5A78 - chains A and B of the 4 polymer chains in the assembly; structure by X-ray diffraction, 2.50 A resolution.

[Chain A (and B)]
Protein: DNA endonuclease I-cvui
From: Chlorella vulgaris
Notes: EC 3.1.-.-; chain B of this document is another copy of the same molecule, construct and numbering; everything in this record applies to it too
UniProtKB: P56347 (DNE1_CHLVU); residues 3-162 here correspond to UniProt positions 2-161 (UniProt number = residue number - 1)
Amino-acid sequence (172 residues; each row starts with the number of its first residue):
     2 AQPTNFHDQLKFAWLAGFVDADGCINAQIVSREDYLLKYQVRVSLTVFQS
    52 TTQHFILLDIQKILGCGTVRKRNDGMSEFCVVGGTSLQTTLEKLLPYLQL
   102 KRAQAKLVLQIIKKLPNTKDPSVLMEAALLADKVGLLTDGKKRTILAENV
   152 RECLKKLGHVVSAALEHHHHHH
Disordered / not traced: 2-5, 163-173 (chain B: 2-5, 164-173)
Differences from the reference sequence: expression tag (2, 163-173); conflict Gln-54 (Arg53 in P56347)
Metal / ion sites: Mg2+ site 1: Ala-22 (shared with Asp-23(B) of chain B; 1 residue of chain D); Mg2+ site 2: Asp-23 (shared with Ala-22(B) of chain B; 1 residue of chain C; 1 residue of chain D)
What the authors report for this chain:
  - binding site for the 24-nt DNA strand: Gln-41
  - binding site for the 24-nt DNA strand: Arg-33, Arg-43
  - catalytic residues: Arg-73, Lys-102 (proposed by the authors, not directly observed)

[Chain A / chain B interface]
Pairs across the interface (40; chain A residue first):
  Phe-7(A) / Phe-7(B)
  Phe-7(A) / Gln-10(B)
  Phe-7(A) / Leu-11(B)  hydrophobic
  Gln-10(A) / Leu-11(B)
  Leu-11(A) / Gln-10(B)
  Leu-11(A) / Leu-11(B)  hydrophobic
  Leu-11(A) / Ala-14(B)
  Ala-14(A) / Leu-11(B)
  Ala-14(A) / Trp-15(B)
  Trp-15(A) / Ala-14(B)
  Trp-15(A) / Ala-17(B)
  Trp-15(A) / Gly-18(B)
  Trp-15(A) / Asp-21(B)  hydrogen bond
  Trp-15(A) / Tyr-98(B)
  Ala-17(A) / Trp-15(B)
  Gly-18(A) / Trp-15(B)
  Gly-18(A) / Gly-18(B)
  Gly-18(A) / Phe-19(B)
  Phe-19(A) / Gly-18(B)
  Phe-19(A) / Asp-21(B)
  Phe-19(A) / Ala-22(B)  hydrophobic
  Phe-19(A) / Leu-101(B)  hydrophobic
  Asp-21(A) / Trp-15(B)  hydrogen bond
  Asp-21(A) / Phe-19(B)
  Ala-22(A) / Phe-19(B)
  Ala-22(A) / Ala-22(B)  hydrophobic
  Ala-22(A) / Asp-23(B)
  Asp-23(A) / Ala-22(B)
  Asp-23(A) / Asp-23(B)
  Gln-50(A) / Leu-101(B)
  Gln-54(A) / Leu-101(B)
  Phe-56(A) / Leu-101(B)  hydrophobic
  Ile-57(A) / Leu-101(B)  hydrophobic
  Tyr-98(A) / Leu-11(B)  hydrophobic
  Tyr-98(A) / Trp-15(B)
  Gln-100(A) / Trp-15(B)
  Leu-101(A) / Phe-19(B)  hydrophobic
  Leu-101(A) / Gln-54(B)
  Leu-101(A) / Phe-56(B)  hydrophobic
  Leu-101(A) / Ile-57(B)  hydrophobic
Other interface residues (no listed pair), chain B (18 interface residues in all): Gln-50, Gln-100

[Overview]
Chain A and chain B each contribute 18 residues to their interface; the contacts include 2 hydrogen bonds. The
hydrogen-bonded pair is Trp-15(A)/Asp-21(B). The paper reports catalytic residues Arg-73(A) and Lys-102(A); a
binding site for the 24-nt DNA strand at Gln-41(A), Arg-33(A) and Arg-43(A).
Both chains are DNA endonuclease I-cvui (Chlorella vulgaris). Entry 5A78 (Crystal structure of the homing
endonuclease I-CvuI in complex with I- CreI target (C1221) in the ...) was determined by X-ray diffraction
(same publication as 5A72, 5A74 and 5A77).
